7TL0 - chains B and L of the 15 polymer chains in the assembly; structure by electron microscopy, 3.06 A resolution.

# Chain B
Molecule: Fusion glycoprotein F0
Organism: Human metapneumovirus
UniProt: H6X1Z0 (H6X1Z0_9MONO); residue numbers follow UniProt; this construct covers 1-490
Amino-acid sequence (551 residues; each row starts with the number of its first residue):
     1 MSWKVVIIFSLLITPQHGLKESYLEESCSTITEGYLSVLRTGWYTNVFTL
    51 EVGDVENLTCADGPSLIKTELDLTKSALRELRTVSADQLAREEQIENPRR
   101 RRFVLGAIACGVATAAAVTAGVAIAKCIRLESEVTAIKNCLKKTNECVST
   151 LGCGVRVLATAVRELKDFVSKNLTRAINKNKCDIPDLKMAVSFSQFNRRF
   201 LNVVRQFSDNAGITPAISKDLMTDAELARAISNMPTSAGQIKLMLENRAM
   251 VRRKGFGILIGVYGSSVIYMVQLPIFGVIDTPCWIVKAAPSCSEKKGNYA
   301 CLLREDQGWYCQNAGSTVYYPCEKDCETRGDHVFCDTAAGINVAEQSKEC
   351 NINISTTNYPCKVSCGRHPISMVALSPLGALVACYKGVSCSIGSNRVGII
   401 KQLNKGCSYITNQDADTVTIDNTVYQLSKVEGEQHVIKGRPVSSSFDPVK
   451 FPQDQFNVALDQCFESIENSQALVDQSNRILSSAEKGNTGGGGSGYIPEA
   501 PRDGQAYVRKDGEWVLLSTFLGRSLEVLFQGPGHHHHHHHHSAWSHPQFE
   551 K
Disordered / not traced: 1-18, 89-102, 466-551
Construct notes: engineered mutation Arg-100 (Gln in H6X1Z0), Arg-101 (Ser in H6X1Z0), Cys-110 (Leu in H6X1Z0), Cys-127 (Thr in H6X1Z0), Cys-140 (Ala in H6X1Z0), Cys-147 (Ala in H6X1Z0), Cys-153 (Asn in H6X1Z0), Pro-185 (Ala in H6X1Z0), Lys-219 (Leu in H6X1Z0), Ile-231 (Val in H6X1Z0), Cys-322 (Asn in H6X1Z0), Cys-365 (Thr in H6X1Z0), Gln-453 (Glu in H6X1Z0), Cys-463 (Val in H6X1Z0); expression tag (491-551)
Disulfide bonds: Cys-28/Cys-407, Cys-60/Cys-182, Cys-110/Cys-322, Cys-127/Cys-153, Cys-140/Cys-147, Cys-283/Cys-311, Cys-292/Cys-301, Cys-326/Cys-335, Cys-350/Cys-361, Cys-365/Cys-463, Cys-384/Cys-390
Covalent attachments: N-acetylglucosamine (NAG) linked to Asn-57, Asn-172, Asn-353
What the authors report for this chain:
  - post-translational modification sites: Asn-57, Asn-172

# Chain L
Molecule: MPE8 Fab heavy chain
Organism: Homo sapiens
Notes: antibody fragment or engineered binder
Amino-acid sequence (228 residues; each row starts with the number of its first residue):
     1 EVQLVESGGGLVKPGGSLRLSCAASGFTFSSYSMNWVRQAPGKGLEWVSS
    51 ISASSSYSDYADSAKGRFTISRDNAKTSLFLQMNSLRAEDTAIYFCARAR
   101 ATGYSSITPYFDIWGQGTLVTVSSASTKGPSVFPLAPSSKSTSGGTAALG
   151 CLVKDYFPEPVTVSWNSGALTSGVHTFPAVLQSSGLYSLSSVVTVPSSSL
   201 GTQTYICNVNHKPSNTKVDKKVEPKSCD
Disordered / not traced: 125-228
Disulfide bonds: Cys-22/Cys-96

# Interface between chain B and chain L
Pairs across the interface (35):
  Leu-36(B) / Ser-54(L)
  Leu-36(B) / Ser-56(L)
  Thr-41(B) / Gly-103(L)
  Thr-41(B) / Tyr-104(L)
  Gly-42(B) / Gly-103(L)  hydrogen bond (backbone-backbone)
  Gly-42(B) / Tyr-104(L)
  Trp-43(B) / Tyr-104(L)
  Pro-235(B) / Ser-106(L)
  Pro-235(B) / Ile-107(L)  hydrogen bond (backbone-backbone)
  Thr-236(B) / Ile-107(L)
  Ser-237(B) / Ile-107(L)
  Gln-240(B) / Ile-107(L)
  Leu-243(B) / Tyr-57(L)
  Ile-275(B) / Gly-103(L)
  Ile-275(B) / Ser-105(L)
  Ile-275(B) / Ile-107(L)  hydrophobic
  Phe-276(B) / Ile-107(L)
  Gly-277(B) / Gly-103(L)
  Gly-277(B) / Ile-107(L)
  Ile-279(B) / Tyr-57(L)  hydrophobic
  Asp-280(B) / Ser-52(L)  hydrogen bond
  Asp-280(B) / Ala-53(L)  hydrogen bond (side chain-backbone)
  Asp-280(B) / Ser-54(L)  hydrogen bond (side chain-backbone)
  Asp-280(B) / Ser-55(L)  hydrogen bond (side chain-backbone)
  Asp-280(B) / Ser-56(L)  hydrogen bond
  Thr-281(B) / Ser-31(L)
  Thr-281(B) / Ala-53(L)
  Pro-282(B) / Ser-30(L)
  Gln-312(B) / Thr-28(L)
  Gln-312(B) / Ser-30(L)  hydrogen bond
  Gln-312(B) / Ser-31(L)  hydrogen bond
  Ala-314(B) / Tyr-32(L)  hydrogen bond (backbone-side chain)
  Gly-315(B) / Ser-31(L)
  Gly-315(B) / Tyr-32(L)
  Glu-345(B) / Thr-28(L)  hydrogen bond
Interface residues without a listed pair, chain B (22 interface residues in all): Gly-239, His-332
Interface residues without a listed pair, chain L (16 interface residues in all): Arg-100

# Overview
Chain B and chain L form an interface of 22 and 16 residues respectively, with 11 hydrogen bonds. Among the
polar pairs are Asp-280(B)/Ser-52(L), Asp-280(B)/Ala-53(L) and Asp-280(B)/Ser-54(L). N-acetylglucosamine is
covalently linked to Asn-57(B), Asn-172(B) and Asn-353(B). From the paper: modification sites Asn-57(B) and
Asn-172(B).
Chain B is Fusion glycoprotein F0 (Human metapneumovirus) and chain L is MPE8 Fab heavy chain (Homo sapiens);
the structure, Cryo-EM structure of hMPV preF bound by Fabs MPE8 and SAN32-2, was determined by electron
microscopy, deposited together with 7TJQ.
